9B0B - chains A and G of the 3 polymer chains in the assembly; structure by X-ray diffraction, 1.70 A resolution.

== Chain A ==
Molecule: Optineurin
Organism: Homo sapiens
Notes: fragment: Optineurin UBAN domain, residues 419-512
Reference sequence: Q96CV9 (OPTN_HUMAN); residues 419-512 here = UniProt positions 419-512
Amino-acid sequence (96 residues; each row starts with the number of its first residue):
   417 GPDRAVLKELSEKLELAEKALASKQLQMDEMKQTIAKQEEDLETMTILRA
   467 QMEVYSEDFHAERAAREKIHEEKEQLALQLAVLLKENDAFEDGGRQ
Not modelled in the structure: 417-419, 505-512
Construct notes: expression tag (417-418); engineered mutation Ser472 (Cys in Q96CV9), Glu473 (Ser in Q96CV9)
Swiss-Prot annotation at these positions:
  - motif: Asp474 to Arg479 (UBAN)
  - natural variant: Glu478 (E478G: In ALS12), His486 (H486R: In GLC1E)
  - mutagenesis: Asp474 to Phe475 (Abolishes colocalization with cytosolic Salmonella), Asp474 (D474N: No effect on retinal ganglion cell death, drastically decreased interaction with TFRC, loss of localization to recycling endosomes, loss of ubiquitin-binding; when associated with K-50 ...)

== Chain G ==
Molecule: E3 ubiquitin-protein ligase RNF31
Organism: Homo sapiens
Notes: EC 2.3.2.31
Reference sequence: Q96EP0 (RNF31_HUMAN); residue numbers follow UniProt; this construct covers 350-379
Amino-acid sequence (30 residues; row label = number of the first residue in the row):
   350 ARGRWACQSCTFENEAAAVLCSICERPRLA
Not modelled in the structure: 350
Metal / ion sites: Zn2+: Cys356, Cys359, Cys370, Cys373
Swiss-Prot annotation at these positions:
  - zinc finger: Ala350 to Ala379 (RanBP2-type 2)
  - mutagenesis: Thr360 (T360A: Decreased ubiquitin-binding and ability to promote formation of the bacterial ubiquitin coat)

== How chain A and chain G interact ==
Contacting residue pairs (10; chain A residue first):
  Lys429(A) with Arg351(G); Ala365(G), hydrogen bond (side chain-backbone); Ala366(G); Ala367(G); Val368(G)
  Leu432(A) with Ala366(G); Val368(G)
  Ala436(A) with Leu369(G), hydrophobic
  Lys440(A) with Leu369(G); Glu374(G), hydrogen bond (side chain-backbone)
Interface residues without a listed pair, chain A (5 interface residues in all): Ala433
Interface residues without a listed pair, chain G (8 interface residues in all): Pro376

== Summary ==
Chain A and chain G form an interface of 5 and 8 residues respectively; the contacts include 2 hydrogen bonds.
Among the polar pairs are Lys429(A)-Ala365(G) and Lys440(A)-Glu374(G). UniProt lists 2 mutagenesis sites on
chain A; one mutagenesis site on chain G.
Here chain A is Optineurin and chain G is E3 ubiquitin-protein ligase RNF31, both from Homo sapiens. Entry
9B0B (Structure of Optineurin bound to HOIP NZF1 domain) was determined by X-ray diffraction.
